PDB entry 6ESI | electron microscopy, 6.30 A resolution (low resolution: residue-level contacts below are approximate; hydrogen-bond / salt-bridge calls are withheld) | chains G and I of the 10 polymer chains in the assembly

== Chain G ==
Molecule: Histone H2A
Source organism: Xenopus laevis
UniProt: Q6AZJ8 (Q6AZJ8_XENLA); residues 1-129 here correspond to UniProt positions 2-130 (UniProt number = residue number + 1)
Chain sequence (129 residues; each row starts with the number of its first residue):
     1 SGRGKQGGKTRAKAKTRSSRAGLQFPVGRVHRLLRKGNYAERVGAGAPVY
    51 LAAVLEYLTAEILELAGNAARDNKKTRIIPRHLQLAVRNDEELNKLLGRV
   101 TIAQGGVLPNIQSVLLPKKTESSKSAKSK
Not modelled in the structure: 1-15, 118-129

== Chain I ==
Molecule: 147-nt DNA strand
Source organism: synthetic construct
Sequence (147 nucleotides; row label = number of the first residue in the row; numbers below 1 keep their minus sign (DA-73 is residue -73)):
   -73 ACAGGATGTATATATCTGACACGTGCCTGGAGACTAGGGAGTAATCCCCT
   -23 TGGCGGTTAAAACGCGGGGGACAGCGCGTACGTGCGTTTAAGCGGTGCTA
    27 GAGCTGTCTACGACCAATTGAGCGGCCTCGGCACCGGGATTCTCCAG
Not modelled in the structure: -73 to -60

== How chain G and chain I interact ==
Residue-residue contacts - 9 pairs, chain G then chain I:
  Arg29(G) with DG48(I)
  Arg35(G) with DA39(I)
  Glu41(G) with DG38(I); DA39(I)
  Arg42(G) with DG38(I); DA39(I)
  Thr76(G) with DC58(I)
  Arg77(G) with DC58(I); DA59(I)
Also at the interface, not in a pair above, chain G (7 interface residues in all): Val43
Also at the interface, not in a pair above, chain I (7 interface residues in all): DC37, DC49

== Overview ==
The chain G/chain I interface involves 7 residues from each chain.
Chain G is Histone H2A (Xenopus laevis) and chain I is a 147-nt DNA strand (synthetic construct); the
structure, Nucleosome breathing : Class 4, was determined by electron microscopy (same publication as 6ESF,
6ESG and 6ESH).
